6A1Y - chain A; structure by X-ray diffraction, 1.63 A resolution.

Chain A:
Protein: Galectin-10
Source organism: Homo sapiens
UniProtKB: Q05315 (LEG10_HUMAN); residue numbers follow UniProt; this construct covers 1-142
Sequence (145 residues; each row starts with the number of its first residue; numbers below 1 keep their minus sign (Gly-2 is residue -2)):
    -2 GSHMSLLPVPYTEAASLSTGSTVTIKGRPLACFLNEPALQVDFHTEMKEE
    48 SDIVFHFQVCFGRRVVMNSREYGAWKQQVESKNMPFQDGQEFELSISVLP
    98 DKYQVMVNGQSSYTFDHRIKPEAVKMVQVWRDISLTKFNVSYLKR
Unresolved in the structure: -2 to 1, 142
Construct notes: expression tag (-2 to 0); engineered mutation Ala35 (Tyr in Q05315)
UniProt features mapped onto this chain:
  - site: Asn136 (Not glycosylated)
  - modified residue: Ser2 (N-acetylserine)

Summary:
Chain A is Galectin-10 (Homo sapiens); the structure, Charcot-Leyden crystal protein/Galectin-10 variant Y35A,
was determined by X-ray diffraction, deposited together with 6A1S, 6A1T, 6A1U, 6A1V and 6A1X.
